Entry 3U9S (X-ray diffraction, 3.50 A resolution); this record covers chains A and C of the 12 polymer chains in the assembly.

== Chain A ==
Name: Methylcrotonyl-CoA carboxylase, alpha-subunit
Organism: Pseudomonas aeruginosa
Notes: EC 6.4.1.4
UniProt: Q9I299 (Q9I299_PSEAE); the author numbering skips numbers that UniProt does not, so the offset changes along the chain: 42-501 = UniProt 1-460; 503-526 = UniProt 461-484; 531-571 = UniProt 485-525; 586-592 = UniProt 526-532; 2 more segments
Chain sequence (655 residues; each row starts with the number of its first residue; note: 23 numbers in that range are skipped by the numbering (no residue carries them; nothing is unmodelled there)):
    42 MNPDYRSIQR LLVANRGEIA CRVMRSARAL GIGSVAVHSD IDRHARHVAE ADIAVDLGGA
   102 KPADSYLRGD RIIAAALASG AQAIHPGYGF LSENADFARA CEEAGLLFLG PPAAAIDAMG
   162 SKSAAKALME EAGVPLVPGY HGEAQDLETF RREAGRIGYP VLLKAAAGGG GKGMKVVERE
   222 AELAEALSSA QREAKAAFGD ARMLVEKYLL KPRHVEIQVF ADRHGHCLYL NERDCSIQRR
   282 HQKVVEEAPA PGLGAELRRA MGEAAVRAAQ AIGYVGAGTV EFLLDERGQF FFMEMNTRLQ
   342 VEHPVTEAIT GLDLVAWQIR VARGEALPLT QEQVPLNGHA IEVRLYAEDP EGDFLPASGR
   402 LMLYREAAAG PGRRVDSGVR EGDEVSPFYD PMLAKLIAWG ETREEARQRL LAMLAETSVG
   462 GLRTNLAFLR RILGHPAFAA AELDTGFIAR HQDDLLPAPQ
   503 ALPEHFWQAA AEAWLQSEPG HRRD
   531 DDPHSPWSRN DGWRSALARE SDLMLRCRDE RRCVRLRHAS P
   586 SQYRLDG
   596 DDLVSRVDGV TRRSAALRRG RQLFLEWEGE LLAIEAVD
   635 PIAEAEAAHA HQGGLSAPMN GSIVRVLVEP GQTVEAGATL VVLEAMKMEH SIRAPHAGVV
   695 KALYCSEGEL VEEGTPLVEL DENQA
Unresolved in the structure: 42-45, 209-214, 234-241, 635-646, 716-719
Covalently attached groups: 5-(hexahydro-2-oxo-1H-thieno[3,4-d]imidazol-6-yl)pentanal (BTI) linked to Lys681
Reported in the primary citation:
  - post-translational modification sites: Lys681
  - binding site for the ligand BTI: Lys681

== Chain C ==
Name: Methylcrotonyl-CoA carboxylase, alpha-subunit
Organism: Pseudomonas aeruginosa
Notes: EC 6.4.1.4
UniProt: Q9I299 (Q9I299_PSEAE); the author numbering skips numbers that UniProt does not, so the offset changes along the chain: 42-501 = UniProt 1-460; 503-526 = UniProt 461-484; 531-571 = UniProt 485-525; 586-592 = UniProt 526-532; 1 more segments
Chain sequence (655 residues; numbered 42 to 718; 22 numbers in that range are skipped by the numbering (no residue carries them; nothing is unmodelled there); the number before each row is that of its first residue):
    42 MNPDYRSIQR LLVANRGEIA CRVMRSARAL GIGSVAVHSD IDRHARHVAE ADIAVDLGGA
   102 KPADSYLRGD RIIAAALASG AQAIHPGYGF LSENADFARA CEEAGLLFLG PPAAAIDAMG
   162 SKSAAKALME EAGVPLVPGY HGEAQDLETF RREAGRIGYP VLLKAAAGGG GKGMKVVERE
   222 AELAEALSSA QREAKAAFGD ARMLVEKYLL KPRHVEIQVF ADRHGHCLYL NERDCSIQRR
   282 HQKVVEEAPA PGLGAELRRA MGEAAVRAAQ AIGYVGAGTV EFLLDERGQF FFMEMNTRLQ
   342 VEHPVTEAIT GLDLVAWQIR VARGEALPLT QEQVPLNGHA IEVRLYAEDP EGDFLPASGR
   402 LMLYREAAAG PGRRVDSGVR EGDEVSPFYD PMLAKLIAWG ETREEARQRL LAMLAETSVG
   462 GLRTNLAFLR RILGHPAFAA AELDTGFIAR HQDDLLPAPQ
   503 ALPEHFWQAA AEAWLQSEPG HRRD
   531 DDPHSPWSRN DGWRSALARE SDLMLRCRDE RRCVRLRHAS P
   586 SQYRLDG
   596 DDLVSRVDGV TRRSAALRRG RQLFLEWEGE LLAIEAVDPI AEAEAAHAHQ GGLSAPMNGS
   656 IVRVLVEPGQ TVEAGATLVV LEAMKMEHSI RAPHAGVVKA LYCSEGELVE EGTPLVELDE
   716 NQA
Unresolved in the structure: 42-45, 209-214, 234-241, 634-718

== Interface between chain A and chain C ==
Contacting residue pairs - 30 pairs, chain A then chain C:
  Pro412(A) - Ala70(C)
  Glu442(A) - Arg361(C)  salt bridge
  Thr443(A) - Glu366(C)
  Glu445(A) - Tyr46(C)  hydrogen bond
  Glu445(A) - Ser48(C)
  Glu445(A) - Arg364(C)
  Glu446(A) - Leu71(C)
  Glu446(A) - Arg361(C)  salt bridge
  Glu446(A) - Arg364(C)  salt bridge
  Glu446(A) - Glu366(C)
  Gln449(A) - Ile49(C)  hydrogen bond (side chain-backbone)
  Gln449(A) - Leu71(C)
  Gln449(A) - Gly72(C)
  Gln449(A) - Ile73(C)
  Gln449(A) - Arg364(C)  hydrogen bond
  Arg450(A) - Ala70(C)  hydrogen bond (side chain-backbone)
  Arg601(A) - His79(C)
  Arg601(A) - Asp97(C)  salt bridge
  Gly604(A) - His79(C)
  Gly604(A) - Ala95(C)
  Gly604(A) - Val96(C)
  Gly604(A) - Asp97(C)  hydrogen bond (backbone-backbone)
  Val605(A) - Ala95(C)
  Val605(A) - Val96(C)  hydrophobic
  Thr606(A) - Ile94(C)
  Thr606(A) - Ala95(C)  hydrogen bond (backbone-backbone)
  Arg607(A) - Ile94(C)
  Arg608(A) - Ala90(C)
  Arg608(A) - Ala92(C)
  Arg608(A) - Asp93(C)
Interface residues without a listed pair, chain A (14 interface residues in all): Ala453
Interface residues without a listed pair, chain C (21 interface residues in all): Arg69, Arg84, Val89
The authors on this interface:
  - interface residues, chain A: Gly604(A)

== Summary ==
14 residues of chain A face 21 of chain C across their interface, with 6 hydrogen bonds and 4 salt bridges.
Polar contacts include Glu442(A)-Arg361(C), Glu446(A)-Arg361(C) and Glu446(A)-Arg364(C). Compound BTI is
covalently linked to Lys681(A). The paper reports a binding site for the ligand BTI at Lys681(A); the
interface residue Gly604(A).
Both chains are Methylcrotonyl-CoA carboxylase, alpha-subunit (Pseudomonas aeruginosa). Entry 3U9S (Crystal
structure of P. aeruginosa 3-methylcrotonyl-CoA carboxylase (MCC) 750 kD holoenzyme, CoA complex) was
determined by X-ray diffraction (same publication as 3U9R and 3U9T).
